Entry 9E13 (electron microscopy, 4.50 A resolution (low resolution: residue-level contacts below are approximate; hydrogen-bond / salt-bridge calls are withheld)); this record covers chains A and E of the 14 polymer chains in the assembly.

[Chain A]
Protein: Cytoplasmic dynein 1 heavy chain 1
Organism: Homo sapiens
UniProtKB: Q14204 (DYHC1_HUMAN); residues 1-4646 here = UniProt positions 1-4646
Amino-acid sequence (4646 residues; each row starts with the number of its first residue):
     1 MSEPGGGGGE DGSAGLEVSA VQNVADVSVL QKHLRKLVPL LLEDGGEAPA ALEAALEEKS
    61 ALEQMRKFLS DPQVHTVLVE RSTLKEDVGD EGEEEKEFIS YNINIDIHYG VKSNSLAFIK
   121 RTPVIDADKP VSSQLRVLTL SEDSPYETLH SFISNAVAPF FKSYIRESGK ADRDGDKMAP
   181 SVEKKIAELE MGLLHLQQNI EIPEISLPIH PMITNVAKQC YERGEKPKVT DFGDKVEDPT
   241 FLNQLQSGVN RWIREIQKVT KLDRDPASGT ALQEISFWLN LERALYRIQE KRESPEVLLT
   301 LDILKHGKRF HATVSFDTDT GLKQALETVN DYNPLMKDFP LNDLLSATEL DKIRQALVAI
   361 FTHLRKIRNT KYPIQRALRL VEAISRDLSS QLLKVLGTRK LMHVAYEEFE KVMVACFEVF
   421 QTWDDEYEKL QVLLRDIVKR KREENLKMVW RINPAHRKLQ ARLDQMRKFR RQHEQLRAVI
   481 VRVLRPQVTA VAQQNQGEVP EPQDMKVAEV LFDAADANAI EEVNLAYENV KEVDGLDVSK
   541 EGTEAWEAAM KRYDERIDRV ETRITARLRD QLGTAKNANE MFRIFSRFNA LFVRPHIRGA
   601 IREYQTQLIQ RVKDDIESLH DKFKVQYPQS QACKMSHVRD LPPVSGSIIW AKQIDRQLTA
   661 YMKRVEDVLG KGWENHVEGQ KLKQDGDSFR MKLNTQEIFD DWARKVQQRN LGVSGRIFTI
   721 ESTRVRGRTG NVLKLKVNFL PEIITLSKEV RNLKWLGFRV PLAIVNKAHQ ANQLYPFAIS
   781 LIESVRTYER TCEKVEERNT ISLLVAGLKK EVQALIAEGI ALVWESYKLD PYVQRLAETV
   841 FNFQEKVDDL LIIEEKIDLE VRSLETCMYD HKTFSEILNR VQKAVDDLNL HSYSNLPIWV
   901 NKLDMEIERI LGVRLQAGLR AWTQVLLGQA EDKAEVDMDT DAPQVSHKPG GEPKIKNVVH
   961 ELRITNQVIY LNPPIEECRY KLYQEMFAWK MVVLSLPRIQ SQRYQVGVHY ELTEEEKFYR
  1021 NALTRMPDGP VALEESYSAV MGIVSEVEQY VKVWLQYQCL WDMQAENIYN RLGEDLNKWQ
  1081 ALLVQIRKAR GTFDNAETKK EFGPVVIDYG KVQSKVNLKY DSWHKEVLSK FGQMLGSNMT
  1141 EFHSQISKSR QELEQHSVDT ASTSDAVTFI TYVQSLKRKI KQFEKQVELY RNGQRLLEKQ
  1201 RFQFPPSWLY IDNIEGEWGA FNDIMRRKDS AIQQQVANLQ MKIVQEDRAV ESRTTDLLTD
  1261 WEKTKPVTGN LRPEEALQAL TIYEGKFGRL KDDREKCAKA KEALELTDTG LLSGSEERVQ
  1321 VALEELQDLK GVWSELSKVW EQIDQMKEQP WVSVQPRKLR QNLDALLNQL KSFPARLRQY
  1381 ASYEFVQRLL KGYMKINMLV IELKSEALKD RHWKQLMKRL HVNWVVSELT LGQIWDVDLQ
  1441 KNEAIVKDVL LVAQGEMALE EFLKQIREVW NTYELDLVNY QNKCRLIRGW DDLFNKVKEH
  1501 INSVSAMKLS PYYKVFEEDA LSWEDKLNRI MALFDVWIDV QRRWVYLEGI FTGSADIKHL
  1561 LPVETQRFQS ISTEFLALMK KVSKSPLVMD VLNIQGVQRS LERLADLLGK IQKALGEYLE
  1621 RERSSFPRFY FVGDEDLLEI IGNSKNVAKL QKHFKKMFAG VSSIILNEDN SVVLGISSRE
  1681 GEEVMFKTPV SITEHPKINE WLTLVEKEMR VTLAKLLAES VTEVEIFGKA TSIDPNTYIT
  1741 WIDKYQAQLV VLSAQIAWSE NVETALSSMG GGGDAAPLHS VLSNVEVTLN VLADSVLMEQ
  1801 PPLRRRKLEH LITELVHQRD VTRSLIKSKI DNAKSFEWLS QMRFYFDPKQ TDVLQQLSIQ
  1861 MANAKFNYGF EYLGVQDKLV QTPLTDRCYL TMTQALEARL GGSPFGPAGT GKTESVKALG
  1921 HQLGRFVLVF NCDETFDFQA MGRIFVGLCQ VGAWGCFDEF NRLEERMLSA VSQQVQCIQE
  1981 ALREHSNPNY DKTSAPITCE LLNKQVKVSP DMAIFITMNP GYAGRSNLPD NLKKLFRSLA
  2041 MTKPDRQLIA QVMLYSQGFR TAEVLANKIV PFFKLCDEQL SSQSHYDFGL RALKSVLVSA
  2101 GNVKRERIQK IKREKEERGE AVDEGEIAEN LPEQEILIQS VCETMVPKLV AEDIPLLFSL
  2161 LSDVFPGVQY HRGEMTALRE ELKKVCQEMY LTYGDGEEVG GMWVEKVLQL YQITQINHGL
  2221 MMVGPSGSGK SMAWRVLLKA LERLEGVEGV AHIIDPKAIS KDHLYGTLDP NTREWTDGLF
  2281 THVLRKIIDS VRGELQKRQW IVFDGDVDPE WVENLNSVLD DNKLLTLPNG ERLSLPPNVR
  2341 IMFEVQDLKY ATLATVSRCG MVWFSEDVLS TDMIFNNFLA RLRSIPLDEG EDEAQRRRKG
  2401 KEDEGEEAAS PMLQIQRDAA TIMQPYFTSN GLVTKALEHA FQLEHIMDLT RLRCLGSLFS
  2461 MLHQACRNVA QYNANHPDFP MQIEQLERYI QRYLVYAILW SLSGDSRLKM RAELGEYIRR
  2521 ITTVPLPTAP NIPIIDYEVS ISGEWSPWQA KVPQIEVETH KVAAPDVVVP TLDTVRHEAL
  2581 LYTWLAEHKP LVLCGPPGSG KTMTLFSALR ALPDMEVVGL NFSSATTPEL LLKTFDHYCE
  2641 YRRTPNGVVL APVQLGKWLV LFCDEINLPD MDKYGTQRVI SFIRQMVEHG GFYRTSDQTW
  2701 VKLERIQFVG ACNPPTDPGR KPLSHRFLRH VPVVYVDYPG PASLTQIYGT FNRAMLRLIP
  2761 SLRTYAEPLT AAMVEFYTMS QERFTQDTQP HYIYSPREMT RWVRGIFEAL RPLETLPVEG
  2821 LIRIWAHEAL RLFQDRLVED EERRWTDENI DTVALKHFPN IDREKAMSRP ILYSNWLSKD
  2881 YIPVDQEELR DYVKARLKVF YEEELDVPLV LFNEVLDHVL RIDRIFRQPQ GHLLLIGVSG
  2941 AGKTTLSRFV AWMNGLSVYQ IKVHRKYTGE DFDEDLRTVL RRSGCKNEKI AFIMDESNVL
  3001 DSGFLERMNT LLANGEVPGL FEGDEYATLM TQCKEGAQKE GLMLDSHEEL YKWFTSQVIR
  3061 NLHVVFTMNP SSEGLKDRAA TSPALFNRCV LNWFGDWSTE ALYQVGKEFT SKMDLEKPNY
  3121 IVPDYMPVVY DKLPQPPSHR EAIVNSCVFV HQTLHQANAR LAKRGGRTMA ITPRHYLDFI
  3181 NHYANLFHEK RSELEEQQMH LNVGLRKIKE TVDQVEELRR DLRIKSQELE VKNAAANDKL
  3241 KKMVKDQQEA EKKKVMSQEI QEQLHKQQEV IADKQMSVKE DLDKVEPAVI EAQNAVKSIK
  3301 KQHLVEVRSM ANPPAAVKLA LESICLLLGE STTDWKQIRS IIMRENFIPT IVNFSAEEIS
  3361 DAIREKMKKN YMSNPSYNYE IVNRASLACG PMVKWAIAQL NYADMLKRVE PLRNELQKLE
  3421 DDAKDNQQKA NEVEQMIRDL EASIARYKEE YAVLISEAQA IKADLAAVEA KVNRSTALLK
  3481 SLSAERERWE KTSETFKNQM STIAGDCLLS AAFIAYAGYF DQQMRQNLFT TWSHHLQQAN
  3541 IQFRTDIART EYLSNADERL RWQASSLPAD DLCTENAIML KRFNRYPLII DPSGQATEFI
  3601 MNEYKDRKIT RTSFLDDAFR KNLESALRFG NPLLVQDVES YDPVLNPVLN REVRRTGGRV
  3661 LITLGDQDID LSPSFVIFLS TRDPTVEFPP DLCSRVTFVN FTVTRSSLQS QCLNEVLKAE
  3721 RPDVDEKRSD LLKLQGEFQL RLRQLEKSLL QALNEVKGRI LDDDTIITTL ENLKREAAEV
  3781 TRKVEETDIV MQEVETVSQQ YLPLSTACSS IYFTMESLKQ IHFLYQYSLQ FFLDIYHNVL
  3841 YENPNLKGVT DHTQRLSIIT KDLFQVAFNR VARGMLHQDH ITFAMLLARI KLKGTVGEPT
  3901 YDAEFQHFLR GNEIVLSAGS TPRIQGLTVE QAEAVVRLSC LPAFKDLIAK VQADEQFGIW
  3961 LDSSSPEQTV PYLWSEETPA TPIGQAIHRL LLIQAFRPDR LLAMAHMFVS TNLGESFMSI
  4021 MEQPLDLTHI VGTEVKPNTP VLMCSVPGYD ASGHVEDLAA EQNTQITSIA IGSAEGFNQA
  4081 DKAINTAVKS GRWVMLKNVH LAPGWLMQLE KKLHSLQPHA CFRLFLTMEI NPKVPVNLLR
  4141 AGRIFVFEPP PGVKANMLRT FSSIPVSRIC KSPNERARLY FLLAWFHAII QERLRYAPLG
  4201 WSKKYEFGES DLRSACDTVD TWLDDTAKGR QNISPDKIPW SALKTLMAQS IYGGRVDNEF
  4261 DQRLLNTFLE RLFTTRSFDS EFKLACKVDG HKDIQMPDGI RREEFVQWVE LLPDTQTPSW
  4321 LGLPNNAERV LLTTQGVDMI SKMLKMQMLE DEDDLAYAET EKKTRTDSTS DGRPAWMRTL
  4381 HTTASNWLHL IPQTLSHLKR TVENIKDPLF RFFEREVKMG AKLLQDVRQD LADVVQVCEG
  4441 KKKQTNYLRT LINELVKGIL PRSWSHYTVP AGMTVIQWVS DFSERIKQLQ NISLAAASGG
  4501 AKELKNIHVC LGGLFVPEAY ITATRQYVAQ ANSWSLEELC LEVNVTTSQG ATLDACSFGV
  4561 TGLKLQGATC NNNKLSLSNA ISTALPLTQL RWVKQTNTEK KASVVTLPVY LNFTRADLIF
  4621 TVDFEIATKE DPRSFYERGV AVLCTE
Unresolved in the structure: 1-19, 489-511, 931-945, 2390-2409, 4348-4373, 4646
Ion coordination: Mg2+ site 1: T1913, D1958 (together with ADP); Mg2+ site 2: S2231, E2344 (together with ATP)
Ligand contacts:
  - ADP (adenosine-5'-diphosphate), molecule 1: L1879, V1880, T1882, T1885, A1908, G1909, T1910, G1911, K1912, T1913, E1914, D1958, I2049, L2090, R2091, K2094, D2320, D2321, R2358
  - ADP, molecule 2: V2567, V2568, V2569, T2571, T2574, P2596, P2597, G2598, S2599, G2600, K2601, T2602, M2603, P2739, I2747, Y2748, F2751, P2796, R2797, T2800
  - ADP, molecule 3: V2907, P2908, L2909, V2910, F2912, V2915, V2938, S2939, G2940, A2941, G2942, K2943, T2944, T2945, W3097, R3174, L3177, N3650
  - ATP (adenosine-5'-triphosphate): L2191, T2192, W2203, P2225, S2226, G2227, S2228, G2229, K2230, S2231, M2232, E2344, L2369, M2373, I2374, N2377, L2452, R2684, E2688, R2726, R2729
Curated features (UniProtKB/Swiss-Prot):
  - binding site (ATP): G1906 to T1913, G2224 to S2231, G2595 to T2602, G2937 to T2944
  - modified residue: S2 (N-acetylserine), S70 (Phosphoserine), K1125 (N6-acetyllysine), S1230 (Phosphoserine), K3480 (N6-acetyllysine), S4162 (Phosphoserine), K4283 (N6-acetyllysine), T4366 (Phosphothreonine), S4368 (Phosphoserine)
  - natural variant: E94 (E94K: Found in a patient with spinal muscular atrophy; uncertain significance), K129 (K129I: In CDCBM13), R264 (R264L: In SMALED1), H306 (H306R: In CMT2O and SMALED1), I584 (I584L: In SMALED1), R598 (R598C: In CMT2O and SMALED1), T659 to M662 (deletion: In CDCBM13), K671 (K671E: In SMALED1), P776 (P776L: In SMALED1), Y970 (Y970C: In SMALED1), G1132 (G1132E: In SMALED1), Q1194 (Q1194R: In CMT2O), 9 further natural variant entries in UniProt

[Chain E]
Protein: Cytoplasmic dynein 1 light intermediate chain 2
Organism: Homo sapiens
UniProtKB: O43237 (DC1L2_HUMAN); residue numbers follow UniProt; this construct covers 1-492
Amino-acid sequence (492 residues; row label = number of the first residue in the row):
     1 MAPVGVEKKL LLGPNGPAVA AAGDLTSEEE EGQSLWSSIL SEVSTRARSK LPSGKNILVF
    61 GEDGSGKTTL MTKLQGAEHG KKGRGLEYLY LSVHDEDRDD HTRCNVWILD GDLYHKGLLK
   121 FAVSAESLPE TLVIFVADMS RPWTVMESLQ KWASVLREHI DKMKIPPEKM RELERKFVKD
   181 FQDYMEPEEG CQGSPQRRGP LTSGSDEENV ALPLGDNVLT HNLGIPVLVV CTKCDAVSVL
   241 EKEHDYRDEH LDFIQSHLRR FCLQYGAALI YTSVKEEKNL DLLYKYIVHK TYGFHFTTPA
   301 LVVEKDAVFI PAGWDNEKKI AILHENFTTV KPEDAYEDFI VKPPVRKLVH DKELAAEDEQ
   361 VFLMKQQSLL AKQPATPTRA SESPARGPSG SPRTQGRGGP ASVPSSSPGT SVKKPDPNIK
   421 NNAASEGVLA SFFNSLLSKK TGSPGSPGAG GVQSTAKKSG QKTVLSNVQE ELDRMTRKPD
   481 SMVTNSSTEN EA
Unresolved in the structure: 1-36, 187-212, 374-492
Curated features (UniProtKB/Swiss-Prot):
  - binding site (ATP): G61 to T68
  - modified residue: S194 (Phosphoserine), S383 (Phosphoserine), S391 (Phosphoserine), R397 (Omega-N-methylarginine), T441 (Phosphothreonine), S443 (Phosphoserine), S446 (Phosphoserine)

[How chain A and chain E interact]
Pairs across the interface (79; chain A residue first):
  R716(A) with L370(E); Q373(E)
  F718(A) with L370(E)
  I720(A) with L363(E); L370(E)
  R728(A) with Q360(E)
  L733(A) with Q360(E); L363(E)
  K734(A) with L363(E)
  L735(A) with L363(E)
  L803(A) with E353(E)
  A806(A) with L354(E); A356(E)
  K809(A) with A356(E)
  K810(A) with A355(E); A356(E); E357(E)
  Q813(A) with F362(E)
  I820(A) with L370(E)
  S894(A) with L354(E)
  N895(A) with E353(E); L354(E)
  P897(A) with H350(E)
  I898(A) with H350(E); E353(E)
  P974(A) with R103(E)
  E976(A) with Y88(E); Y90(E); R103(E); N105(E)
  E977(A) with Y90(E)
  R979(A) with Y88(E); N105(E); W107(E)
  Y980(A) with Y88(E); Y90(E)
  Y983(A) with L86(E); Y88(E); W107(E)
  Q984(A) with K81(E)
  F987(A) with K81(E); G83(E); R84(E); L86(E); E87(E)
  K990(A) with R84(E)
  L994(A) with R84(E)
  H1009(A) with R346(E)
  Y1010(A) with R346(E)
  R1020(A) with G83(E); R84(E)
  L1023(A) with Y114(E); H115(E)
  T1024(A) with Y114(E)
  M1026(A) with Y114(E)
  G1029(A) with Y114(E)
  P1030(A) with Y114(E)
  E1034(A) with G117(E); L118(E); K120(E); F121(E)
  Y1037(A) with R84(E); L86(E); F121(E)
  S1038(A) with F121(E)
  M1041(A) with W107(E); F121(E)
  Q1056(A) with V43(E); S44(E)
  C1059(A) with V43(E)
  D1062(A) with R48(E)
  Q1064(A) with R46(E)
  N1067(A) with R46(E)
  I1068(A) with E42(E)
  R1071(A) with E42(E); T45(E)
  L1072(A) with E42(E)
  Q1085(A) with I39(E)
  I1086(A) with I39(E)
Other interface residues (no listed pair), chain A (58 interface residues in all): Y788, I816, A817, N901, M991, G1007, E1015, M1063, A1089
Other interface residues (no listed pair), chain E (46 interface residues in all): S37, S38, K82, G85, D112, K347, L348, K352, E359, Q366, Q367

[In short]
Chain A and chain E form an interface of 58 and 46 residues respectively. Chain A binds 3 copies of ADP and
ATP. From UniProt: 32 ATP-binding residues on chain A; 8 ATP-binding residues on chain E.
Chain A is Cytoplasmic dynein 1 heavy chain 1 and chain E is Cytoplasmic dynein 1 light intermediate chain 2,
both from Homo sapiens; the structure, Full-length human dynein-1 in phi-like comformation bound to a Lis1
dimer under Lis1 condition, was determined by electron microscopy (same publication as 9E0Z, 9E10, 9E11, 9E12
and 9E14).
